PDB entry 4M4Y | X-ray diffraction, 2.20 A resolution | chains C and D of the 6 polymer chains in the assembly

Chain C:
Name: Hemagglutinin HA1 subunit
Source organism: Influenza A virus
Notes: fragment: ectodomain (residues 18-344)
UniProtKB: C3W5S1 (C3W5S1_I09A0); the construct lacks a stretch of the UniProt sequence, so the offset changes along the chain: 11-55 = UniProt 18-62; 56-83 = UniProt 64-91; 84-90 = UniProt 93-99; 91-116 = UniProt 101-126; 3 more segments
Sequence (331 residues; numbered 7 to 329 plus 8 insertion-coded residues; the number before each row is that of its first residue; a row labelled like 116A-116C holds insertion residues (116A, then the next letters in order)):
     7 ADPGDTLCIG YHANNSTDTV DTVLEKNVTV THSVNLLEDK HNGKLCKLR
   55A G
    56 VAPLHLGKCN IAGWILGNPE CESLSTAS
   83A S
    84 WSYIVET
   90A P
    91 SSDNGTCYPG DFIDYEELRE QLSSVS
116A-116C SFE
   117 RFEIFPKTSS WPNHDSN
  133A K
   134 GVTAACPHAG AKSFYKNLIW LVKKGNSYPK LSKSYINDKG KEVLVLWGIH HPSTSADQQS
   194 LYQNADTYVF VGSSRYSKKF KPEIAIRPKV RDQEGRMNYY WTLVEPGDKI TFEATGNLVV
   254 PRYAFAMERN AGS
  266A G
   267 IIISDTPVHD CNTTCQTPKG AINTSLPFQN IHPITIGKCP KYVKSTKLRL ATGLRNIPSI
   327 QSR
Unresolved in the structure: 7-9, 325-329
Differences from the reference sequence: expression tag (7-10)
Disulfide bonds: Cys52-Cys277, Cys64-Cys76, Cys97-Cys139, Cys281-Cys305
Covalent attachments: N-acetylglucosamine (NAG) linked to Asn21, Asn33, Asn94, Asn278

Chain D:
Name: Hemagglutinin HA2 subunit
Source organism: Influenza A virus
Notes: fragment: ectodomain (residues 345-518)
UniProtKB: C3W5S1 (C3W5S1_I09A0); residues 1-174 here correspond to UniProt positions 345-518 (UniProt number = residue number + 344)
Sequence (177 residues; each row starts with the number of its first residue):
     1 GLFGAIAGFI EGGWTGMVDG WYGYHHQNEQ GSGYAADLKS TQNAIDGITN KVNSVIEKMN
    61 TQFTAVGKEF NHLEKRIENL NKKVDDGFLD IWTYNAELLV LLENERTLDY HDSNVKNLYE
   121 KVRSQLKNNA KEIGNGCFEF YHKCDNTCME SVKNGTYDYP KYSEEAKLNR EEIDSGR
Unresolved in the structure: 172-177
Differences from the reference sequence: engineered mutation Gly47 (Glu391 in C3W5S1); expression tag (175-177)
Disulfide bonds: Cys144-Cys148
What the authors report for this chain:
  - mutagenesis - E47G: increased stability

How chain C and chain D interact:
Cross-chain cystine bridges: Cys14(C)-Cys137(D)
Pairs across the interface (135):
  Gly10(C) - Gln27(D)  hydrogen bond (backbone-side chain)
  Gly10(C) - Glu139(D)  hydrogen bond (backbone-side chain)
  Asp11(C) - Gln27(D)
  Asp11(C) - Asn28(D)
  Asp11(C) - Glu29(D)
  Asp11(C) - Phe138(D)
  Asp11(C) - Glu139(D)
  Asp11(C) - Phe140(D)  hydrogen bond (backbone-backbone)
  Asp11(C) - Lys143(D)
  Asp11(C) - Cys144(D)  hydrogen bond (side chain-backbone)
  Thr12(C) - His25(D)
  Thr12(C) - His26(D)
  Thr12(C) - Gln27(D)  hydrogen bond (backbone-backbone)
  Thr12(C) - Phe138(D)
  Thr12(C) - Met149(D)
  Leu13(C) - Tyr24(D)  hydrophobic
  Leu13(C) - His25(D)
  Leu13(C) - Val122(D)  hydrophobic
  Leu13(C) - Cys137(D)
  Leu13(C) - Phe138(D)  hydrogen bond (backbone-backbone)
  Leu13(C) - Phe140(D)  hydrophobic
  Leu13(C) - Val152(D)  hydrophobic
  Cys14(C) - Trp14(D)
  Cys14(C) - Gly23(D)
  Cys14(C) - Tyr24(D)
  Cys14(C) - His25(D)  hydrogen bond (backbone-backbone)
  Cys14(C) - Gly136(D)
  Cys14(C) - Cys137(D)  disulfide
  Ile15(C) - Ile10(D)
  Ile15(C) - Trp14(D)
  Ile15(C) - Gly23(D)
  Ile15(C) - Tyr24(D)  hydrophobic
  Ile15(C) - Val122(D)  hydrophobic
  Ile15(C) - Gly136(D)  hydrogen bond (backbone-backbone)
  Ile15(C) - Phe138(D)  hydrophobic
  Gly16(C) - Trp14(D)
  Gly16(C) - Tyr22(D)
  Gly16(C) - Gly23(D)  hydrogen bond (backbone-backbone)
  Tyr17(C) - Ile6(D)  hydrophobic
  Tyr17(C) - Ala7(D)  hydrogen bond (side chain-backbone)
  Tyr17(C) - Ile10(D)  hydrogen bond (side chain-backbone)
  Tyr17(C) - Glu11(D)
  Tyr17(C) - Gly12(D)  hydrogen bond (side chain-backbone)
  Tyr17(C) - Gly13(D)
  Tyr17(C) - Trp14(D)  hydrogen bond (backbone-backbone)
  Tyr17(C) - Met17(D)
  Tyr17(C) - Trp21(D)
  His18(C) - Trp14(D)
  His18(C) - Met17(D)  hydrogen bond (side chain-backbone)
  His18(C) - Gly20(D)
  His18(C) - Trp21(D)  hydrogen bond (backbone-backbone)
  Ala19(C) - Gly13(D)
  Ala19(C) - Trp14(D)  hydrogen bond (backbone-backbone)
  Ala19(C) - Thr15(D)
  Val26(C) - Asn104(D)
  Asp27(C) - Leu101(D)
  Asp27(C) - Asn104(D)  hydrogen bond (backbone-side chain)
  Thr28(C) - Leu101(D)
  Thr28(C) - Asn104(D)
  Thr28(C) - Glu105(D)  hydrogen bond
  Thr28(C) - Leu108(D)
  Val29(C) - Leu101(D)  hydrogen bond (backbone-backbone)
  Val29(C) - Leu102(D)  hydrophobic
  Val29(C) - Glu105(D)
  Leu30(C) - Glu105(D)  hydrogen bond (backbone-side chain)
  Thr37(C) - Trp21(D)
  His38(C) - Trp21(D)  hydrogen bond
  Leu42(C) - Val55(D)  hydrophobic
  Leu42(C) - Ile56(D)  hydrophobic
  Leu42(C) - Val100(D)  hydrophobic
  Leu54(C) - Phe63(D)  hydrophobic
  Arg55(C) - Phe63(D)
  Glu106(C) - Glu69(D)
  Glu106(C) - Asn71(D)  hydrogen bond
  Arg109(C) - Glu69(D)  salt bridge
  Glu110(C) - Lys68(D)  salt bridge
  Gly265(C) - Phe63(D)
  Gly265(C) - Ala65(D)
  Ser266(C) - Ala65(D)
  Gly266A(C) - Ala65(D)
  Ile267(C) - Glu69(D)
  Ser291(C) - Ile56(D)
  Pro293(C) - Met59(D)
  Phe294(C) - Met59(D)  hydrophobic
  Phe294(C) - Trp92(D)  hydrophobic
  Phe294(C) - Ala96(D)  hydrophobic
  Pro299(C) - Val66(D)
  Ile300(C) - Val66(D)  hydrophobic
  Ile300(C) - Gly67(D)
  Thr301(C) - Thr64(D)
  Thr301(C) - Ala65(D)
  Thr301(C) - Val66(D)  hydrogen bond (backbone-backbone)
  Ile302(C) - Thr64(D)
  Gly303(C) - Gln62(D)
  Gly303(C) - Phe63(D)
  Gly303(C) - Thr64(D)  hydrogen bond (backbone-backbone)
  Lys304(C) - Thr61(D)
  Lys304(C) - Gln62(D)
  Lys304(C) - Phe63(D)
  Cys305(C) - Thr61(D)  hydrogen bond (backbone-side chain)
  Lys307(C) - Met59(D)
  Lys307(C) - Thr61(D)
  Lys307(C) - Trp92(D)
  Tyr308(C) - Leu89(D)  hydrophobic
  Val309(C) - Leu89(D)  hydrophobic
  Val309(C) - Trp92(D)
  Val309(C) - Thr93(D)
  Lys310(C) - Leu89(D)
  Lys310(C) - Thr93(D)  hydrogen bond (backbone-side chain)
  Ser311(C) - Thr93(D)
  Ser311(C) - Glu97(D)  hydrogen bond
  Leu314(C) - Ala96(D)  hydrophobic
  Leu314(C) - Glu97(D)
  Leu314(C) - Val100(D)  hydrophobic
  Arg315(C) - Val100(D)
  Arg315(C) - Asn104(D)  hydrogen bond (backbone-side chain)
  Leu316(C) - Asn104(D)
  Ala317(C) - Asn104(D)  hydrogen bond (backbone-side chain)
  Ala317(C) - Thr107(D)
  Thr318(C) - Trp21(D)
  Thr318(C) - Ile48(D)
  Thr318(C) - Val52(D)
  Thr318(C) - Thr107(D)
  Thr318(C) - His111(D)  hydrogen bond (backbone-side chain)
  Gly319(C) - Trp21(D)
  Gly319(C) - Leu108(D)
  Gly319(C) - His111(D)  hydrogen bond (backbone-side chain)
  Leu320(C) - Trp21(D)
  Leu320(C) - His111(D)
  Arg321(C) - Leu108(D)
  Ile323(C) - Ala7(D)  hydrophobic
  Ile323(C) - Glu11(D)
  Ile323(C) - Gly12(D)
  Ile323(C) - Gly13(D)  hydrogen bond (backbone-backbone)
  Pro324(C) - Thr15(D)
Other interface residues (no listed pair), chain C (59 interface residues in all): Asn20, Val34, Val36, Val40, Ile269, Leu292, Lys313
Other interface residues (no listed pair), chain D (66 interface residues in all): Val18, Phe70, Asp85, Val115, Leu118, Tyr119, Asn135, His142, Lys153

Summary:
Chain C and chain D form an interface of 59 and 66 residues respectively, with 1 disulfide bond, 32 hydrogen
bonds and 2 salt bridges. Among the polar pairs are Arg109(C)-Glu69(D), Glu110(C)-Lys68(D) and
Gly10(C)-Gln27(D). N-acetylglucosamine is covalently linked to Asn21(C), Asn33(C), Asn94(C) and Asn278(C).
From the paper: E47G of chain D increases stability.
Chain C is Hemagglutinin HA1 subunit and chain D is Hemagglutinin HA2 subunit, both from Influenza A virus;
the structure, Crystal structure of a 2009 H1N1 influenza virus hemagglutinin with a stabilization mutation
HA2 E47G, was determined by X-ray diffraction, deposited together with 4M5Y and 4M5Z.
